PDB entry 3ILD | X-ray diffraction, 3.10 A resolution | chain A

# Chain A
Molecule: Putative uncharacterized protein
From: Acidianus filamentous virus 1
UniProt: Q70LE6 (Q70LE6_AFV1); residues 2-157 here = UniProt positions 2-157
Amino-acid sequence (157 residues; row label = number of the first residue in the row):
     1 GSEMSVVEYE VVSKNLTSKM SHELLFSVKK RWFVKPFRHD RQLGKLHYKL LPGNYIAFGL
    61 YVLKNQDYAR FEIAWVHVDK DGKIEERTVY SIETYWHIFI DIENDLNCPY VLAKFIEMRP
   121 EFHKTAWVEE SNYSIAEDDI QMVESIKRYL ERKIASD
Unresolved in the structure: 1-6, 155-157
Sequence notes: expression tag (1); engineered mutation A57 (Lys in Q70LE6)
Metal / ion sites: Mg2+: H77, D79
From the paper describing this entry:
  - catalytic residues: E23 (proposed by the authors, not directly observed)
  - catalytic residues: E86
  - mutagenesis - E86A: abolished catalytic activity

# Summary
H77 and D79 coordinate Mg2+. From the paper: catalytic residues E23 and E86; E86A abolishes catalytic
activity.
Chain A is Putative uncharacterized protein (Acidianus filamentous virus 1); the structure, Structure of
ORF157-K57A from Acidianus filamentous virus 1, was determined by X-ray diffraction together with 3II2, 3II3
and 3ILE from the same study.
